PDB entry 1G1E | solution NMR | chains A and B

== Chain A ==
Protein: MAD1 protein
Notes: fragment: sin3 interaction domain (sid) transrepression domain
Chain sequence (16 residues; row label = number of the first residue in the row):
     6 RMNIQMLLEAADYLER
Reported in the primary citation:
  - mutagenesis - L12E: decreased binding to SIN3A (chain B) (citing earlier work)
  - mutagenesis - A15D, L19D: decreased binding to SIN3A (chain B)
  - mutagenesis - Q10A, E14A, D17A: unchanged binding to SIN3A (chain B) (citing earlier work)
  - conformationally variable residues (order/disorder transition): Ile9 to Glu20

== Chain B ==
Protein: SIN3A
Source organism: Mus musculus
Notes: fragment: paired amphipathic helix 2 (pah2 repeat)
UniProtKB: Q60520 (SIN3A_MOUSE); residues 295-383 here = UniProt positions 295-383
Chain sequence (89 residues; numbered 295 to 383; the number before each row is that of its first residue):
   295 SLQNNQPVEFNHAINYVNKIKNRFQGQPDIYKAFLEILHTYQKEQRNAKE
   345 AGGNYTPALTEQEVYAQVARLFKNQEDLLSEFGQFLPDA
UniProt features mapped onto this chain:
  - mutagenesis: Ala307 (A307V: Greatly reduced binding to MAD; when associated with D-308 and A-311), Ile308 (I308D: Greatly reduced binding to MAD; when associated with V-307 and A-311), Asn309 (N309D: No effect on binding to MAD), Val311 (V311A: Greatly reduced binding to MAD; when associated with V-307 and D-308), Lys326 (K326A: No effect on binding to MAD), Leu329 (L329A: Greatly reduced binding to MAD; when associated with A-332), Leu332 (L332A: Greatly reduced binding to MAD; when associated with A-329)
Reported in the primary citation:
  - mutagenesis - A307V/I308D, I308D/V311A, K315E, L329A/L332A: decreased binding to MAD1 protein (chain A)
  - mutagenesis - N309D, K315R, K326A: unchanged binding to MAD1 protein (chain A)

== Chain A / chain B interface ==
Residue-residue contacts - 31 pairs, chain A then chain B:
  Arg6(A) with Tyr335(B); Gln339(B)
  Asn8(A) with Glu355(B); Phe379(B)
  Ile9(A) with Leu332(B); Tyr335(B); Gln336(B)
  Gln10(A) with Gln336(B)
  Met11(A) with Glu303(B); Phe304(B); Ile308(B)
  Leu12(A) with Ala307(B); Val311(B); Phe328(B); Leu332(B); Phe376(B)
  Leu13(A) with Leu329(B); Leu332(B); His333(B)
  Ala15(A) with Ile308(B); Val311(B)
  Ala16(A) with Val311(B); Tyr325(B); Leu329(B)
  Leu19(A) with Ile308(B); Val311(B); Asn312(B); Lys315(B); Tyr325(B)
  Glu20(A) with Lys315(B); Tyr325(B)
Interface residues without a listed pair, chain A (12 interface residues in all): Met7
Interface residues without a listed pair, chain B (22 interface residues in all): Tyr310, Arg340, Val358, Leu380
The authors on this interface:
  - specific contacts: Ala15(A)-Val311(B), Ala15(A)-Ile308(B), Ala16(A)-Val311(B), Leu19(A)-Val311(B), Glu20(A)-Lys315(B), Ile308(B)-Leu19(A), Asn312(B)-Leu19(A), Leu332(B)-Leu12(A), Leu332(B)-Leu13(A) (hydrophobic contact)
  - interface residues, chain A: Ile9(A), Met11(A), Leu12(A), Leu13(A)
  - interface residues, chain B: Phe304(B), Ala307(B), Ile308(B), Tyr310(B), Val311(B), Asn312(B), Lys315(B), Tyr325(B), Phe328(B), Leu329(B), Leu332(B), His333(B), Tyr335(B), Gln336(B), Val358(B), Phe376(B), Phe379(B), Leu380(B)

== Overview ==
The interface between chain A and chain B involves 12 residues on one side and 22 on the other. The authors
report contacts between Ala15(A) and Val311(B), Ala15(A) and Ile308(B) and Ala16(A) and Val311(B) among
others; a hydrophobic contact between Leu332(B) and Leu13(A). From the paper: A307V/I308D, I308D/V311A and
K315E of chain B, among others, reduce binding to MAD1 protein (chain A); interface residues Ile9(A), Met11(A)
and Phe304(B) among others; 13 substitutions were tested in all.
Here chain A is MAD1 protein and chain B is SIN3A (Mus musculus). Entry 1G1E (NMR structure of the human MAD1
transrepression domain sid in complex with mammalian SIN3A PAH2 domain) was determined by solution NMR.
